7VQ1 - chains C and D of the 4 polymer chains in the assembly; structure by electron microscopy, 3.76 A resolution.

Chain C (and D):
Protein: Transient receptor potential cation channel subfamily M member 2
Organism: Homo sapiens
Notes: chain D of this document is another copy of the same molecule, construct and numbering; everything in this record applies to it too
UniProt: O94759 (TRPM2_HUMAN); numbering as in UniProt (aligned over 1-1503)
Sequence (1503 residues; each row starts with the number of its first residue):
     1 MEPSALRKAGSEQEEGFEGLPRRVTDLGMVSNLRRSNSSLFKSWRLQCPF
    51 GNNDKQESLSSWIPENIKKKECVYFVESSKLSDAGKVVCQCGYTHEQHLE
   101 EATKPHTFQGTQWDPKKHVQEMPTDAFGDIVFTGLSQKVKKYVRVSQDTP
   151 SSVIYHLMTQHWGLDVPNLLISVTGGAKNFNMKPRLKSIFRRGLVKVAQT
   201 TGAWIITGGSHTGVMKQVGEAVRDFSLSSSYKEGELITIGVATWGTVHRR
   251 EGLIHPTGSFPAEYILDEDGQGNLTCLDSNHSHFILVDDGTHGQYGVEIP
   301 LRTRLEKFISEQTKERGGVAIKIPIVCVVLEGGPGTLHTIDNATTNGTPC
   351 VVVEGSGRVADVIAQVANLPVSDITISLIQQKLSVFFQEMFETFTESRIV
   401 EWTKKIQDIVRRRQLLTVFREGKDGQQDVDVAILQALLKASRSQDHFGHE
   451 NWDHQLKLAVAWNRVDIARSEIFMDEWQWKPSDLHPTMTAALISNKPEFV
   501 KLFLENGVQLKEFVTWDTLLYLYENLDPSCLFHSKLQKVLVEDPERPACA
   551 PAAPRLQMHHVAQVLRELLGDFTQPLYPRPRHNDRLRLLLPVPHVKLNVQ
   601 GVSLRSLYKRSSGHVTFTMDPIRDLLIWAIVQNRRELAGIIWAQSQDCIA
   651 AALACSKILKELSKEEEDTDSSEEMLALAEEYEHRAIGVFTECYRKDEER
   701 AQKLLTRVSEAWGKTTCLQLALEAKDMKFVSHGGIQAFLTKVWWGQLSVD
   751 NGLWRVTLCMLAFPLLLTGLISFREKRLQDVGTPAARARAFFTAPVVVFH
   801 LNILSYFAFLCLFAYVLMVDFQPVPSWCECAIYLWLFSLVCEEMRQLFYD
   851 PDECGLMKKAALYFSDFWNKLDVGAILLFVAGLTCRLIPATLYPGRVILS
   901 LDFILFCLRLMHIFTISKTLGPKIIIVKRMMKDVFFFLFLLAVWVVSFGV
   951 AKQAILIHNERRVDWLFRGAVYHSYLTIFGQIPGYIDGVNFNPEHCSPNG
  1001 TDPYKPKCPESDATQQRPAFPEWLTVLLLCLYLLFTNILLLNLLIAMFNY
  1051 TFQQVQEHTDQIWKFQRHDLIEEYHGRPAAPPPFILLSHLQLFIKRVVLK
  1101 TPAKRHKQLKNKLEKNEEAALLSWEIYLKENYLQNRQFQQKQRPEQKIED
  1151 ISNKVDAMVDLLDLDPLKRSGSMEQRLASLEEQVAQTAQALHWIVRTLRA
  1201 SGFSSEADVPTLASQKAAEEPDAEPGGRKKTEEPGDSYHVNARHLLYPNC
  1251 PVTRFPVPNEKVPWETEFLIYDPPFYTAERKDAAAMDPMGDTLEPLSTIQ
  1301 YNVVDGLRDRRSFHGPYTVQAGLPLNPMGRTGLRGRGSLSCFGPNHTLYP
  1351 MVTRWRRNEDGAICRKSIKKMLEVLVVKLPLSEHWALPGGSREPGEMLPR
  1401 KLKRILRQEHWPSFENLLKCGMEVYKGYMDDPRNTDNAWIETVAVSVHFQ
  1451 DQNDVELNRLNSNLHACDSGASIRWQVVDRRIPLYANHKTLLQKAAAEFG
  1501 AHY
Unresolved in the structure: 1-55, 582-613, 981-1019, 1099-1104, 1166-1234
UniProt features mapped onto this chain:
  - motif: F979 to I982 (Selectivity filter), G1390 to W1411 (Nudix box)
  - binding site (ADP-D-ribose): T174, N179, R302, G333, T336, L1381, S1382, D1431, R1433, Y1485, N1487
  - binding site (Ca(2+)): E843, Q846, N869, E1073
  - modified residue: T740 (Phosphothreonine)
  - mutagenesis: M215 (M215A: Abolishes lowering of temperature threshold for activation in response to reactive oxygen species. Abolishes channel activation in response to ADPR/Ca(2+)), Y295 (Y295A: Abolishes channel activation in response to ADP-ribose/Ca(2+)), R302 (R302A: No significant effect on channel activity; when associated with A-358. Abolishes channel activation in response to ADP-ribose/Ca(2+)), R358 (R358A: No significant effect on channel activity; when associated with A-302), K918 (K918A: Decreases in sensitivity to PIP2), K952 (K952A: Strongly reduces channel activity at ph 7.3. Increased residual channel activity after exposure to pH 5.5), H958 (H958A: No effect on channel activity), R961 (R961A: Mildly decreases channel activity), R962 (R962A: Abolishes channel activity), R968 (R968A: Abolishes channel activity), H973 (H973A: No effect on channel activity), G980 (G980A/C/S: Decreases permeability of Ca(2+) over Na(+)), 19 further mutagenesis entries in UniProt
What the authors report for this chain:
  - specificity-determining residues: F979, G980, Q981, I982 (from molecular simulation)

Interface between chain C and chain D:
Residue-residue contacts (42; chain C residue first):
  G272(C) - R1365(D)  hydrogen bond (backbone-side chain)
  N273(C) - R1365(D)
  T669(C) - R695(D)  hydrogen bond (side chain-backbone)
  E673(C) - R695(D)
  F936(C) - F914(D)
  W944(C) - C907(D)
  W944(C) - L908(D)  hydrophobic
  S947(C) - F903(D)
  S947(C) - I904(D)
  S947(C) - C907(D)
  F948(C) - I904(D)  hydrophobic
  V950(C) - M818(D)  hydrophobic
  A954(C) - R896(D)
  I955(C) - S900(D)
  H958(C) - R896(D)  hydrogen bond (backbone-side chain)
  T977(C) - F979(D)
  G980(C) - F979(D)
  E1022(C) - V963(D)
  E1022(C) - D964(D)
  L1029(C) - V971(D)
  L1029(C) - Y972(D)
  L1033(C) - Y975(D)  hydrophobic
  N1037(C) - I978(D)
  N1037(C) - F979(D)  hydrogen bond (side chain-backbone)
  I1038(C) - V934(D)  hydrophobic
  I1038(C) - L938(D)  hydrophobic
  N1042(C) - F1048(D)
  I1045(C) - F1048(D)  hydrophobic
  A1046(C) - F1052(D)
  N1049(C) - F1052(D)
  Y1050(C) - K923(D)
  Y1050(C) - F1052(D)
  Q1053(C) - F1052(D)
  Q1053(C) - Q1056(D)
  S1152(C) - I1151(D)
  V1155(C) - K1154(D)
  D1156(C) - K1154(D)  salt bridge
  M1158(C) - M1158(D)
  V1159(C) - K1154(D)
  V1159(C) - M1158(D)  hydrophobic
  L1162(C) - M1158(D)  hydrophobic
  L1162(C) - L1161(D)  hydrophobic
Other interface residues (no listed pair), chain C (48 interface residues in all): S230, D670, F939, L940, V943, A951, Q953, I957, E960, L976, P1021, L1034, L1043, M1047, T1051, I1148, D1163
Other interface residues (no listed pair), chain D (37 interface residues in all): L817, V819, Y893, L910, M911, V927, N1049, Q1134, K1147, I1148

Summary:
The interface between chain C and chain D involves 48 residues on one side and 37 on the other; the contacts
include 4 hydrogen bonds and 1 salt bridge. Polar pairs include D1156(C)-K1154(D), G272(C)-R1365(D) and
T669(C)-R695(D). The paper reports specificity determinants F979(C), G980(C) and Q981(C) among others.
Both chains are Transient receptor potential cation channel subfamily M member 2 (Homo sapiens). Entry 7VQ1
(Structure of Apo-hsTRPM2 channel) was determined by electron microscopy together with 7VQ2 from the same
study.
